Entry 9GUX (electron microscopy, 3.30 A resolution); this record covers chains A and L of the 31 polymer chains in the assembly.

[Chain A]
Molecule: 16S ribosomal RNA
Organism: Escherichia coli K-12
Sequence (1542 nucleotides; row label = number of the first residue in the row):
     1 AAAUUGAAGA GUUUGAUCAU GGCUCAGAUU GAACGCUGGC GGCAGGCCUA ACACAUGCAA
    61 GUCGAACGGU AACAGGAAGA AGCUUGCUUC UUUGCUGACG AGUGGCGGAC GGGUGAGUAA
   121 UGUCUGGGAA ACUGCCUGAU GGAGGGGGAU AACUACUGGA AACGGUAGCU AAUACCGCAU
   181 AACGUCGCAA GACCAAAGAG GGGUACCUUC GGGCCUCUUG CCAUCGGAUG UGCCCAGAUG
   241 GGAUUAGCUA GUAGGUGGGG UAACGGCUCA CCUAGGCGAC GAUCCCUAGC UGGUCUGAGA
   301 GGAUGACCAG CCACACUGGA ACUGAGACAC GGUCCAGACU CCUACGGGAG GCAGCAGUGG
   361 GGAAUAUUGC ACAAUGGGCG CAAGCCUGAU GCAGCCAUGC CGCGUGUAUG AAGAAGGCCU
   421 UCGGGUUGUA AAGUACUUUC AGCGGGGAGG AAGGGAGUAA AGUUAAUACC UUUGCUCAUU
   481 GACGUUACCC GCAGAAGAAG CACCGGCUAA CUCCGUGCCA GCAGCCXCGG UAAUACGGAG
   541 GGUGCAAGCG UUAAUCGGAA UUACUGGGCG UAAAGCGCAC GCAGGCGGUU UGUUAAGUCA
   601 GAUGUGAAAU CCCCGGGCUC AACCUGGGAA CUGCAUCUGA UACUGGCAAG CUUGAGUCUC
   661 GUAGAGGGGG GUAGAAUUCC AGGUGUAGCG GUGAAAUGCG UAGAGAUCUG GAGGAAUACC
   721 GGUGGCGAAG GCGGCCCCCU GGACGAAGAC UGACGCUCAG GUGCGAAAGC GUGGGGAGCA
   781 AACAGGAUUA GAUACCCUGG UAGUCCACGC CGUAAACGAU GUCGACUUGG AGGUUGUGCC
   841 CUUGAGGCGU GGCUUCCGGA GCUAACGCGU UAAGUCGACC GCCUGGGGAG UACGGCCGCA
   901 AGGUUAAAAC UCAAAUGAAU UGACGGGGGC CCGCACAAGC GGUGGAGCAU GUGGUUUAAU
   961 UCGAUGXAAC GCGAAGAACC UUACCUGGUC UUGACAUCCA CGGAAGUUUU CAGAGAUGAG
  1021 AAUGUGCCUU CGGGAACCGU GAGACAGGUG CUGCAUGGCU GUCGUCAGCU CGUGUUGUGA
  1081 AAUGUUGGGU UAAGUCCCGC AACGAGCGCA ACCCUUAUCC UUUGUUGCCA GCGGUCCGGC
  1141 CGGGAACUCA AAGGAGACUG CCAGUGAUAA ACUGGAGGAA GGUGGGGAUG ACGUCAAGUC
  1201 AUCAUGGCCC UUACGACCAG GGCUACACAC GUGCUACAAU GGCGCAUACA AAGAGAAGCG
  1261 ACCUCGCGAG AGCAAGCGGA CCUCAUAAAG UGCGUCGUAG UCCGGAUUGG AGUCUGCAAC
  1321 UCGACUCCAU GAAGUCGGAA UCGCUAGUAA UCGUGGAUCA GAAUGCCACG GUGAAUACGU
  1381 UCCCGGGCCU UGUACACACC GCCCGUCACA CCAUGGGAGU GGGUUGCAAA AGAAGUAGGU
  1441 AGCUUAACCU UCGGGAGGGC GCUUACCACU UUGUGAUUCA UGACUGGGGU GAAGUCGUAA
  1501 CAAGGUAACC GUAGGGGAAC CUGCGGUUGG AUCACCUCCU UA
Disordered / not traced: 1436-1465
Modified / non-standard residues: PSU (pseudouridine-5'-monophosphate) at position 516, G7M (N7-methyl-guanosine-5'-monophosphate) at position 527, 2MG (2N-methylguanosine-5'-monophosphate) at position 966, 5MC (5-methylcytidine-5'-monophosphate) at position 967, 2MG (2N-methylguanosine-5'-monophosphate) at position 1207, 2MG (2N-methylguanosine-5'-monophosphate) at position 1516, MA6 (6N-dimethyladenosine-5'-monophoshate) at position 1518, MA6 (6N-dimethyladenosine-5'-monophoshate) at position 1519
Metal / ion sites: Mg2+ site 1 near G21 (its only coordinating residue here); Mg2+ site 2 near C48 (its only coordinating residue here); Mg2+ site 3 near A53 (its only coordinating residue here); Mg2+ site 4 near A59 (its only coordinating residue here); Mg2+ site 5 near G100 (its only coordinating residue here); Mg2+ site 6 near G104 (its only coordinating residue here); Mg2+ site 7: A109, G331; Mg2+ site 8 near G111 (its only coordinating residue here); Mg2+ site 9: G115, G289; Mg2+ site 10: A116, G117, G289; Mg2+ site 11 near G145 (its only coordinating residue here); Mg2+ site 12 near A171 (its only coordinating residue here); 70 more Mg2+ sites not listed

[Chain L]
Protein: 30S ribosomal protein S11
Organism: Escherichia coli K-12
UniProtKB: P0A7R9 (RS11_ECOLI); residue numbers follow UniProt; this construct covers 1-129
Amino-acid sequence (129 residues; numbered 1 to 129; the number before each row is that of its first residue):
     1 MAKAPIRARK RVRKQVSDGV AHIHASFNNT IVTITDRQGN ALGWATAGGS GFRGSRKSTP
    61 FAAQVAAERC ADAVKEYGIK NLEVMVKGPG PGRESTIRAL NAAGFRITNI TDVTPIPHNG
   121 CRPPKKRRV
Disordered / not traced: 1-12

[How chain A and chain L interact]
Contacting residue pairs (65; chain A residue first):
  G674(A) - His118(L)  base contact
  A675(A) - Ile116(L)  hydrogen bond to the sugar
  A675(A) - Pro117(L)  base contact
  A675(A) - His118(L)  hydrogen bond to the base
  A675(A) - Gly120(L)  base contact
  A676(A) - Pro115(L)  sugar contact
  A676(A) - Pro117(L)  sugar contact
  U677(A) - Cys121(L)  sugar contact
  G683(A) - Gly39(L)  hydrogen bond to the base
  G683(A) - Asn40(L)  base contact
  U684(A) - Asn40(L)  sugar contact
  U684(A) - Ala41(L)  hydrogen bond to the sugar
  G685(A) - Ala41(L)  sugar contact
  G685(A) - Trp44(L)  sugar contact
  U686(A) - Trp44(L)  hydrogen bond to the sugar
  A687(A) - Trp44(L)  sugar contact
  G688(A) - Trp44(L)  sugar contact
  G688(A) - Thr46(L)  hydrogen bond to the phosphate
  G688(A) - Gly49(L)  phosphate contact
  C689(A) - Asn29(L)  hydrogen bond to the phosphate
  C689(A) - Thr46(L)  hydrogen bond to the phosphate
  C689(A) - Gly48(L)  hydrogen bond to the phosphate
  G690(A) - Asn29(L)  hydrogen bond to the phosphate
  G691(A) - Asn28(L)  hydrogen bond to the phosphate
  G691(A) - Lys57(L)  base contact
  U692(A) - Asn28(L)  hydrogen bond to the phosphate
  U692(A) - Gly54(L)  base contact
  U692(A) - Arg127(L)  phosphate contact
  G693(A) - Arg127(L)  salt bridge to the phosphate
  A694(A) - Gly54(L)  phosphate contact
  A694(A) - Ser55(L)  phosphate contact
  A695(A) - Arg53(L)  phosphate contact
  A695(A) - Gly54(L)  hydrogen bond to the phosphate
  A704(A) - Trp44(L)  base contact
  G705(A) - Ile31(L)  base contact
  G705(A) - Trp44(L)  base contact
  A706(A) - Thr33(L)  sugar contact
  U707(A) - His22(L)  hydrogen bond to the phosphate
  U707(A) - Gly39(L)  hydrogen bond to the sugar
  U707(A) - Lys87(L)  phosphate contact
  C708(A) - His22(L)  salt bridge to the phosphate
  C708(A) - Gln38(L)  sugar contact
  C708(A) - Gly39(L)  sugar contact
  G714(A) - Cys121(L)  base contact
  A716(A) - Asn119(L)  hydrogen bond to the sugar
  A716(A) - Gly120(L)  base contact
  U717(A) - His118(L)  phosphate contact
  U717(A) - Asn119(L)  sugar contact
  A718(A) - His118(L)  stacking on the base
  A718(A) - Asn119(L)  hydrogen bond to the phosphate
  G778(A) - Arg122(L)  hydrogen bond to the sugar
  C779(A) - Arg122(L)  sugar contact
  C779(A) - Pro124(L)  phosphate contact
  A780(A) - Lys125(L)  hydrogen bond to the phosphate
  A781(A) - Lys125(L)  salt bridge to the phosphate
  C795(A) - Arg128(L)  hydrogen bond to the sugar
  C796(A) - Arg127(L)  hydrogen bond to the sugar
  C796(A) - Arg128(L)  hydrogen bond to the phosphate
  C796(A) - Val129(L)  sugar contact
  C797(A) - Arg127(L)  salt bridge to the phosphate
  U1522(A) - Arg128(L)  salt bridge to the phosphate
  G1523(A) - Lys125(L)  phosphate contact
  G1523(A) - Arg128(L)  salt bridge to the phosphate
  C1524(A) - Arg122(L)  salt bridge to the phosphate
  G1525(A) - Arg122(L)  salt bridge to the phosphate
Other interface residues (no listed pair), chain A (39 interface residues in all): A715, A777
Other interface residues (no listed pair), chain L (35 interface residues in all): Ser26, Leu42, Pro123, Lys126

[Summary]
The interface between chain A and chain L involves 39 residues on one side and 35 on the other, with 22
hydrogen bonds, 8 salt bridges and 1 aromatic stacking contact. Polar pairs include A675(A)-His118(L),
G683(A)-Gly39(L) and A675(A)-Ile116(L).
Here chain A is 16S ribosomal RNA and chain L is 30S ribosomal protein S11, both from Escherichia coli K-12.
Entry 9GUX (30S-TEC (TEC in expressome position) Inactive state 1) was determined by electron microscopy,
deposited together with 9GUP, 9GUQ, 9GUR, 9GUS, 9GUT, 9GUU, 9GUV and 9GUW.
